PDB entry 6G90 | electron microscopy, 4.00 A resolution | chains 1 and B of the 38 polymer chains in the assembly

[Chain 1]
Molecule: U1 snRNA
From: Saccharomyces cerevisiae
Sequence (407 nucleotides; row label = number of the first residue in the row; note: 161 numbers in that range are skipped by the numbering (no residue carries them; nothing is unmodelled there)):
     1 AUACUUACCUUAAGAUAUCAGAGGAGAUCAAGAAGUCCUACUGAUCAAAC
    51 AUGCGCUUCCAAUAGUAGAAGGACGUUAAGCAUUUAUCAUUGAACUAUAA
   101 UUGUUCAUUGAAGUCAUUGAUGCAAACUCCUUGGUCACACACACAUACGG
   151 CGCGGAAGGCGUGUUUGCUGACGUUUCCAUUCCCUUGUUUCAAUCAUUGG
   201 UUAAUCCCUUGAUUCCUUUGGGGAUUUUUGGGUUAAACUGAUUUUUGGGG
   251 CCCUUUGUUUCUUCUGCCUGGAGAAGUUUGACACCAAAUUCAAAUUGGUG
   301 UUAGGGGAGCUGGGGCCUUUCAAAA
   378 NNNNNNNNNNNNNNNNN
   424 NNNNNNNNNNNNNNNNN
   516 UUUUGGAAGGUCUUGGU
   538 CGGGUGGAUCUUAUAAUUUUUGAUUUAUUUU
Disordered / not traced: 62-66, 96-102, 113-114, 145-151, 174-180, 203-235, 260, 267-271, 278-279, 288-294, 565-568
Modified positions: PSU (pseudouridine-5'-monophosphate) at position 5; PSU (pseudouridine-5'-monophosphate) at position 6
From the paper describing this entry:
  - conformationally variable residues (order/disorder transition): A1 to U10

[Chain B]
Molecule: U1 small nuclear ribonucleoprotein 70 kDa homolog
From: Saccharomyces cerevisiae
UniProtKB: Q00916 (RU17_YEAST); numbering as in UniProt; present here: 1-57, 89-300
Amino-acid sequence (300 residues; row label = number of the first residue in the row; X marks 31 residues of unknown identity (built as UNK)):
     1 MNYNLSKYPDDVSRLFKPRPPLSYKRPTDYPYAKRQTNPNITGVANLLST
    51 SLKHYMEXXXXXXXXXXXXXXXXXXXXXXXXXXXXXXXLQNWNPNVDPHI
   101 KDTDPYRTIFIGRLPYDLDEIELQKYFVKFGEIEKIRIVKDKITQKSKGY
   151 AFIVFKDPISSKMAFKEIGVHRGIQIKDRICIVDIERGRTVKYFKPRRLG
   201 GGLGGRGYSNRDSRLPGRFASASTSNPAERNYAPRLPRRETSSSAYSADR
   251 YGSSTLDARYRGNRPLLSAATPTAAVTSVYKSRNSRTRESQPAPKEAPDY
Disordered / not traced: 1-4, 56-57, 89-93, 205-300

[Interface between chain 1 and chain B]
Pairs across the interface - 60 pairs, chain 1 then chain B:
  G26(1) with Arg113(B), base contact; Leu114(B), hydrogen bond to the base; Pro115(B), base contact; Tyr116(B), stacking on the base; Gly149(B), base contact; Arg179(B), salt bridge to the phosphate
  A27(1) with Arg197(B), hydrogen bond to the sugar
  U28(1) with Phe110(B), sugar contact; Arg113(B), salt bridge to the phosphate; Ile182(B), base contact; Asp184(B), hydrogen bond to the base; Arg197(B), salt bridge to the phosphate; Gly202(B), sugar contact; Leu203(B), hydrogen bond to the sugar; Gly204(B), base contact
  C29(1) with Phe110(B), sugar contact; Tyr150(B), sugar contact; Phe152(B), base contact; Asp184(B), hydrogen bond to the base; Ile185(B), hydrogen bond to the base; Glu186(B), base contact; Arg187(B), hydrogen bond to the base; Gly188(B), hydrogen bond to the base; Phe194(B), sugar contact; Pro196(B), phosphate contact; Arg197(B), salt bridge to the phosphate; Gly202(B), phosphate contact
  A30(1) with Asp97(B), hydrogen bond to the sugar; His99(B), base contact; Ile100(B), base contact; Arg137(B), base contact; Tyr150(B), sugar contact; Phe152(B), stacking on the base; Glu186(B), hydrogen bond to the base; Pro196(B), phosphate contact
  A31(1) with His99(B), salt bridge to the phosphate; Val139(B), sugar contact; Lys140(B), sugar contact; Asp141(B), sugar contact; Lys142(B), base contact; Lys148(B), hydrogen bond to the sugar; Tyr150(B), phosphate contact
  G32(1) with Lys148(B), sugar contact; Tyr150(B), hydrogen bond to the phosphate; Arg198(B), salt bridge to the phosphate
  A33(1) with Arg197(B), base contact; Arg198(B), sugar contact
  U121(1) with Lys25(B), phosphate contact
  A560(1) with Gln36(B), base contact; Thr37(B), hydrogen bond to the sugar
  U561(1) with Asp29(B), base contact; Arg35(B), sugar contact; Gln36(B), sugar contact
  U563(1) with Tyr30(B), base contact; Lys34(B), hydrogen bond to the base; Arg35(B), base contact; Gln36(B), base contact
  A564(1) with Gln36(B), hydrogen bond to the base; Thr37(B), hydrogen bond to the base; Pro39(B), base contact
Also at the interface, not in a pair above, chain 1 (17 interface residues in all): A25, A34, C115, G559
Also at the interface, not in a pair above, chain B (44 interface residues in all): Arg26, Asn38, Asn40, Lys101, Gly200

[In short]
The interface between chain 1 and chain B involves 17 residues on one side and 44 on the other, with 16
hydrogen bonds, 6 salt bridges and 2 aromatic stacking contacts. Polar contacts include G26(1)-Leu114(B),
U28(1)-Asp184(B) and C29(1)-Asp184(B). The paper reports conformational variability at A1(1).
Here chain 1 is U1 snRNA and chain B is U1 small nuclear ribonucleoprotein 70 kDa homolog, both from
Saccharomyces cerevisiae. Entry 6G90 (Prespliceosome structure provides insight into spliceosome assembly and
regulation (map A2)) was determined by electron microscopy.
